6KAV - chains A and C of the 4 polymer chains in the assembly; structure by X-ray diffraction, 1.70 A resolution.

# Chain A (and C)
Name: Hemoglobin subunit alpha
Source organism: Homo sapiens
Notes: chain C of this document is another copy of the same molecule, construct and numbering; everything in this record applies to it too
Reference sequence: P69905 (HBA_HUMAN); residues 1-141 here correspond to UniProt positions 2-142 (UniProt number = residue number + 1)
Amino-acid sequence (141 residues; numbered 1 to 141; the number before each row is that of its first residue):
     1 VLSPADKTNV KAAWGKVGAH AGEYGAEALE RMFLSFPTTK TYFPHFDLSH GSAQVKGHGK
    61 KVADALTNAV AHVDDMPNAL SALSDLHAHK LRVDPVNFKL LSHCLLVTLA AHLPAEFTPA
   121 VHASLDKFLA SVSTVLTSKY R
UniProt features mapped onto this chain:
  - binding site (O2): H58
  - binding site (heme b): H87
  - site: T8, N9 (Microbial infection: Cleavage), K11 (Not glycated), A13, W14 (Microbial infection: Cleavage), Y24, G25 (Microbial infection: Cleavage), L29, E30 (Microbial infection: Cleavage), H45, F46 (Microbial infection: Cleavage), D47, L48 (Microbial infection: Cleavage), S52, A53 (Microbial infection: Cleavage), V55, K56 (Microbial infection: Cleavage), K56 (Not glycated), G59, K60 (Microbial infection: Cleavage), K60 (Not glycated), K90 (Not glycated), L91, R92 (Microbial infection: Cleavage), K99 (Not glycated), L106, V107 (Microbial infection: Cleavage), T108, L109 (Microbial infection: Cleavage), V121, H122 (Microbial infection: Cleavage), S133, T134 (Microbial infection: Cleavage)
  - modified residue: S3 (Phosphoserine), K7 (N6-succinyllysine), T8 (Phosphothreonine), K11 (N6-succinyllysine), K16 (N6-acetyllysine), Y24 (Phosphotyrosine), S35 (Phosphoserine), K40 (N6-succinyllysine), S49 (Phosphoserine), S102 (Phosphoserine), T108 (Phosphothreonine), S124 (Phosphoserine), S131 (Phosphoserine), T134 (Phosphothreonine), T137 (Phosphothreonine), S138 (Phosphoserine)
  - glycosylation (N-linked (Glc) (glycation) lysine): K7, K16, K40, K61
Ion coordination: heme Fe: H87 (together with carbon monoxide)
Small-molecule neighbours: carbon monoxide / heme: L29, M32, T39, Y42, F43, F46, H58, K61, V62, A65, L66, L83, L86, H87, L91, V93, N97, F98, L101, V132, L136

# How chain A and chain C interact
Pairs across the interface (16):
  V1(A) with S138(C), hydrogen bond (backbone-side chain); K139(C); Y140(C), hydrophobic
  L2(A) with Y140(C)
  S3(A) with Y140(C); R141(C)
  P4(A) with Y140(C)
  K127(A) with K139(C), hydrogen bond (side chain-backbone)
  S138(A) with V1(C), hydrogen bond (side chain-backbone)
  K139(A) with K127(C), hydrogen bond (backbone-side chain)
  Y140(A) with V1(C), hydrophobic; L2(C); S3(C); P4(C)
  R141(A) with S3(C); P4(C)
Other interface residues (no listed pair), chain A (13 interface residues in all): D6, P77, T134, V135
Other interface residues (no listed pair), chain C (13 interface residues in all): D6, P77, T134, V135

# In short
Chain A and chain C each contribute 13 residues to their interface; the contacts include 4 hydrogen bonds.
Among the polar pairs are V1(A)-S138(C) and K127(A)-K139(C). Chain A binds carbon monoxide / heme.
Both chains are Hemoglobin subunit alpha (Homo sapiens). Entry 6KAV (Carbonmonoxy human hemoglobin A in the R2
quaternary structure at 140 K: Light) was determined by X-ray diffraction, deposited together with 6KA9, 6KAE,
6KAH, 6KAI, 6KAO, 6KAP and 11 further entries.
